Entry 2GFD (X-ray diffraction, 2.30 A resolution); this record covers chains A and B.

Chain A (and B):
Molecule: Endoplasmin
Source organism: Canis lupus familiaris
Notes: fragment: N-terminal Domain of GRP94 Residues (69-337); engineered mutation(s): Sequence residues 287-327 were deleted and replaced by four glycines; chain B of this document is another copy of the same molecule, construct and numbering; everything in this record applies to it too
UniProtKB: P41148 (ENPL_CANFA); residue numbers follow UniProt; this construct covers 69-286, 328-337
Chain sequence (236 residues; row label = number of the first residue in the row; note: 37 numbers in that range are skipped by the numbering (no residue carries them; nothing is unmodelled there)):
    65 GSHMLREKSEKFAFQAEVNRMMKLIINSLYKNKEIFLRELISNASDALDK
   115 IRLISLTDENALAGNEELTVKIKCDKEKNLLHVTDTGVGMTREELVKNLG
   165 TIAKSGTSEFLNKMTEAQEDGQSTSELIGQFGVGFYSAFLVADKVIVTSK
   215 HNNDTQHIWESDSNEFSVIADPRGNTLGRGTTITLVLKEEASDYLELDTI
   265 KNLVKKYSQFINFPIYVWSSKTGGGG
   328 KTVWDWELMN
Not modelled in the structure: 65-73, 167, 169, 181-186, 287-290 (chain B: 65-73, 168-169, 183-186, 287-290)
Differences from the reference sequence: cloning artifact (65-68)
Small-molecule neighbours: RDA (methyl 3-chloro-2-{3-[(2,5-dihydroxy-4-methoxyphenyl)amino]-3-oxopropyl}-4,6-dihydroxybenzoate): L104, N107, A108, A111, D149, V152, G153, M154, N162, L163, T165, I166, K168, F195, G196, V197, F199, Y200, T245, I247
UniProt features mapped onto this chain:
  - binding site (ATP): N107, D149, N162, F199
  - modified residue: K168 (N6-(2-hydroxyisobutyryl)lysine), S172 (Phosphoserine)
  - glycosylation (N-linked (GlcNAc...) asparagine): N107, N217
  - mutagenesis: E103 (E103A: Loss of ATPase activity)
Reported in the primary citation:
  - binding site for RDA: N107, D149, N162, G196, F199

Interface between chain A and chain B:
Pairs across the interface (17):
  A77(A) - A77(B)  hydrophobic
  A80(A) - N228(B)
  A80(A) - E229(B)
  N83(A) - N228(B)  hydrogen bond (side chain-backbone)
  R84(A) - D226(B)  salt bridge
  R84(A) - N228(B)
  R84(A) - E229(B)  salt bridge
  K87(A) - S227(B)  hydrogen bond
  K87(A) - N228(B)  hydrogen bond
  D226(A) - R84(B)  salt bridge
  S227(A) - K87(B)  hydrogen bond
  N228(A) - A80(B)
  N228(A) - N83(B)  hydrogen bond (backbone-side chain)
  N228(A) - R84(B)
  N228(A) - K87(B)  hydrogen bond
  E229(A) - A80(B)
  E229(A) - R84(B)  salt bridge

In short:
Chain A and chain B each contribute 9 residues to their interface; the contacts include 6 hydrogen bonds and 4
salt bridges. Polar contacts include R84(A)-D226(B), R84(A)-E229(B) and N83(A)-N228(B). Chain A binds compound
RDA. From the paper: a binding site for RDA at N107(A), D149(A) and N162(A) among others.
Chain A and chain B are both Endoplasmin (Canis lupus familiaris); the structure, GRP94 in complex with the
novel HSP90 Inhibitor Radamide, was determined by X-ray diffraction (same publication as 2EXL).
